8EIH - chains C and E of the 5 polymer chains in the assembly; structure by electron microscopy, 3.04 A resolution.

[Chain C (and E)]
Molecule: DNA (cytosine-5)-methyltransferase 3B
From: Homo sapiens
Notes: EC 2.1.1.37; chain E of this document is another copy of the same molecule, construct and numbering; everything in this record applies to it too
UniProtKB: Q9UBC3 (DNM3B_HUMAN); residues 206-853 here = UniProt positions 206-853
Amino-acid sequence (650 residues; row label = number of the first residue in the row):
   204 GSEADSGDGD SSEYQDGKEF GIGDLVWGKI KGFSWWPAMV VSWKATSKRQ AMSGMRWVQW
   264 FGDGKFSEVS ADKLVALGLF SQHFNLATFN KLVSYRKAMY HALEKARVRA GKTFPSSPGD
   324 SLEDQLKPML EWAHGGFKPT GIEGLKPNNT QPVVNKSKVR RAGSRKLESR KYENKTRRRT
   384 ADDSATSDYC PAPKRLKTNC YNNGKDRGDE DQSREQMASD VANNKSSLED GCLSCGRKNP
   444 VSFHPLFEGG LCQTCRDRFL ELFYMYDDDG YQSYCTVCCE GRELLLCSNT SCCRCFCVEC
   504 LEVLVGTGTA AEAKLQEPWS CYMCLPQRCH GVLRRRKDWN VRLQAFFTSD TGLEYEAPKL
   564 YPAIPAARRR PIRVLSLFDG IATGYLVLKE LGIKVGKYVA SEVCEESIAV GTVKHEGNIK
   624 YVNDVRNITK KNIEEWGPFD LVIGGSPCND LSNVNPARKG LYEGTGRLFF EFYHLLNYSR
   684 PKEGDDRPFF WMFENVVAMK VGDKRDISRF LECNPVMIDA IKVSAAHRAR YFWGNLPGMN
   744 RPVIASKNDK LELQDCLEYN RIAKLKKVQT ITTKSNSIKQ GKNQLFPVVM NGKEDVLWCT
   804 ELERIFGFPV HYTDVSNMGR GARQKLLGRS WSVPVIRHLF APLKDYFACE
Disordered / not traced: 204-414, 609-620, 650-655, 724-730, 748-834 (chain E: 204-215, 314-326, 351-853)
Construct notes: expression tag (204-205)
Metal / ion sites: Zn2+ site 1: Cys-435, Cys-455, Cys-458; Zn2+ site 2: Cys-478, Cys-481, Cys-500, Cys-503; Zn2+ site 3: Cys-490, Cys-495, Cys-524, Cys-527
UniProt features mapped onto this chain:
  - zinc finger: Gly-434 to Glu-464 (GATA-type), Gln-475 to Arg-531 (PHD-type)
  - active site: Cys-651
  - binding site (S-adenosyl-L-methionine): Asp-582 to Thr-586, Glu-605, Asp-627 to Arg-629, Arg-832 to Trp-834
  - modified residue: Ser-209 (Phosphoserine), Arg-410 (Citrulline)
  - cross-link: Lys-617 (Glycyl lysine isopeptide (Lys-Gly) (interchain with G-Cter in SUMO2))
  - natural variant: Ser-270 (S270P: In ICF1), Cys-527 (C527R: In FSHD4), Ala-585 (A585T: In ICF1; A585V: In ICF1), Ala-603 (A603T: In ICF1), Val-606 (V606A: In ICF1), Gly-663 (G663S: In ICF1), Leu-664 (L664P: In ICF1), Pro-691 (P691L: In FSHD4), Val-699 (V699G: In ICF1), Val-726 (V726G: In ICF1), Ala-766 (A766P: In ICF1), Glu-806 (E806ESTP: In ICF1), 5 further natural variant entries in UniProt
What the authors report for this chain:
  - mutagenesis - K276A, Y467A/F550A (2.0- fold), F550A (1.8-fold): increased catalytic activity
  - mutagenesis - Y467A: unchanged catalytic activity
  - mutagenesis - Y467A, Y467A/F550A, F550A: decreased stability
  - contacts within the chain: Asp-470/Arg-661 (hydrogen bond), Tyr-477/Arg-661 (hydrogen bond)
  - disease-associated variants - S270P (3.5-fold): increased catalytic activity
  - conformationally variable residues (loop rearrangement, order/disorder transition): Val-606 to Gly-620, Lys-662 to Tyr-665, Ala-748 to Trp-801

[Chain C / chain E interface]
Residue-residue contacts (15; chain C residue first):
  Asp-470(C) / Ser-273(E)
  Asp-470(C) / Lys-276(E)  salt bridge
  Asp-472(C) / Lys-234(E)
  Asp-472(C) / Val-272(E)
  Asp-472(C) / Lys-276(E)  salt bridge
  Gly-473(C) / Lys-234(E)
  Tyr-474(C) / Lys-234(E)
  Tyr-474(C) / Lys-276(E)
  Arg-485(C) / Asp-275(E)
  Leu-487(C) / Asp-275(E)
  Val-657(C) / Trp-260(E)  hydrophobic
  Val-657(C) / Glu-271(E)
  Asn-658(C) / Met-258(E)  hydrogen bond
  Asn-658(C) / Glu-271(E)
  Arg-661(C) / Met-258(E)
Interface residues without a listed pair, chain C (14 interface residues in all): Gln-475, Glu-486, Leu-489, Cys-496, Lys-662
Interface residues without a listed pair, chain E (11 interface residues in all): Lys-232, Ile-233, Met-255
From the paper, about this interface:
  - interface residues, chain C: Asp-470(C), Asp-472(C), Tyr-474(C), Asn-658(C), Arg-661(C)
  - interface residues, chain E: Lys-234(E), Met-255(E), Met-258(E), Ser-273(E), Lys-276(E)
  - hot spots on chain E (mutagenesis) - K276A (3-fold): decreased binding to ADD

[In short]
The interface between chain C and chain E involves 14 residues on one side and 11 on the other; the contacts
include 1 hydrogen bond and 2 salt bridges. Polar contacts include Asp-470(C)/Lys-276(E),
Asp-472(C)/Lys-276(E) and Asn-658(C)/Met-258(E). The paper reports that K276A, Y467A/F550A and F550A of chain
C, among others, increase catalytic activity; interface residues Asp-470(C), Asp-472(C) and Lys-234(E) among
others; 6 substitutions were tested in all.
Both chains are DNA (cytosine-5)-methyltransferase 3B (Homo sapiens). Entry 8EIH (Cryo-EM structure of human
DNMT3B homo-tetramer (form I)) was determined by electron microscopy together with 8EII, 8EIJ and 8EIK from
the same study.
